Entry 8YKA (electron microscopy, 3.45 A resolution); this record covers chains F and 3 of the 9 polymer chains in the assembly.

# Chain F
Protein: Transitional endoplasmic reticulum ATPase
From: Homo sapiens
Notes: EC 3.6.4.6
UniProtKB: P55072 (TERA_HUMAN); numbering as in UniProt (aligned over 12-775)
Sequence (764 residues; numbered 12 to 775; the number before each row is that of its first residue):
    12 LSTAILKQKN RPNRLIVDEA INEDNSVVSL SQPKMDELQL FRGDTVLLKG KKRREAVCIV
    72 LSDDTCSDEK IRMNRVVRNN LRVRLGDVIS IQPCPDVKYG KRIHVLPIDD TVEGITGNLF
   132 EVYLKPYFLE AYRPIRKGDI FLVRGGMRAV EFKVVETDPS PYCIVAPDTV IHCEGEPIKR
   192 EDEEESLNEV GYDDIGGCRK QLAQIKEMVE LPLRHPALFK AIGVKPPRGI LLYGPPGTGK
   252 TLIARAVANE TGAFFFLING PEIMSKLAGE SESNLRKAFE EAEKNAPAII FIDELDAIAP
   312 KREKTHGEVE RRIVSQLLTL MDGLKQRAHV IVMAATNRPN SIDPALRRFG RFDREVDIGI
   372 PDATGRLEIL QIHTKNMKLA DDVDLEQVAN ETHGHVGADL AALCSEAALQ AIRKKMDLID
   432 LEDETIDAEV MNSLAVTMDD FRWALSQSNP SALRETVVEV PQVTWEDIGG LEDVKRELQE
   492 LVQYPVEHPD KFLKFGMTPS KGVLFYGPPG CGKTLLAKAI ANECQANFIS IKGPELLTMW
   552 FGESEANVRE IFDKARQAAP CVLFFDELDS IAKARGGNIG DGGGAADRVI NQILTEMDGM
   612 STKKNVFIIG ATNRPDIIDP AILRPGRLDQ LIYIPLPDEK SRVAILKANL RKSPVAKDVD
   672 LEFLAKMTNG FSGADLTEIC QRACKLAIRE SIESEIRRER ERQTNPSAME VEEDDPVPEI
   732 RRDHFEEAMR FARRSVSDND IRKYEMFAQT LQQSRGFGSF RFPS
Swiss-Prot annotation at these positions:
  - binding site (ATP): Pro-247 to Leu-253, Asn-348, His-384, Gly-521 to Leu-526
  - modified residue: Ser-13 (Phosphoserine), Ser-37 (Phosphoserine), Lys-315 (N6,N6,N6-trimethyllysine), Thr-436 (Phosphothreonine), Ser-462 (Phosphoserine), Lys-502 (N6-acetyllysine), Lys-505 (N6-acetyllysine), Lys-668 (N6-acetyllysine), Ser-702 (Phosphoserine), Lys-754 (N6-acetyllysine), Ser-770 (Phosphoserine), Ser-775 (Phosphoserine)
  - cross-link: Lys-18 (Glycyl lysine isopeptide (Lys-Gly) (interchain with G-Cter in SUMO2))
  - natural variant: Arg-95 (R95G: In IBMPFD1), Gly-97 (G97E: In CMT2Y), Ile-126 (I126F: In IBMPFD1; uncertain significance), Arg-155 (R155C: In IBMPFD1; R155H: In FTDALS6 and IBMPFD1; R155L: In IBMPFD1; R155P: In IBMPFD1; R155S: In IBMPFD1), Arg-159 (R159G: In FTDALS6; R159H: In IBMPFD1), Ala-160 (A160T: In IBMPFD1; uncertain significance), Glu-185 (E185K: In CMT2Y), Arg-191 (R191Q: In FTDALS6 and IBMPFD1), Leu-198 (L198W: In IBMPFD1), Ala-232 (A232E: In IBMPFD1), Ile-254 (I254F: In IBMPFD1; uncertain significance), Ile-369 (I369T: In IBMPFD1; uncertain significance), 2 further natural variant entries in UniProt
  - mutagenesis: Phe-52 to Asp-55 (Abolishes interaction with NPLOC4; when associated with A-110), Arg-53 (R53A: Minor effect on affinity for ATP and ADP), Arg-86 (R86A: Strongly increased affinity for ATP. Strongly reduced affinity for ADP), Tyr-110 (Y110A: Abolishes interaction with NPLOC4; when associated with 52-A--A-55), Arg-113 to His-115 (Severely reduced binding to DERL1), Phe-131 (F131R: Severely reduced binding to DERL1), Leu-140 (L140D: Severely reduced binding to DERL1), Asp-179 (D179R: No effect on binding to DERL1), His-183 (H183W: Severely reduced binding to DERL1), Lys-251 (K251Q: Impairs ERAD degradation of HMGCR and does not inhibit interaction with RHBDD1; when associated with Q-524), Glu-305 (E305Q: Defect in ubiquitin-dependent protein degradation by the proteasome; when associated with Q-578), Lys-312 (K312A: Does not affect methylation by VCPKMT), 8 further mutagenesis entries in UniProt

# Chain 3
Protein: Deubiquitinating protein VCPIP1
From: Homo sapiens
Notes: EC 3.4.19.12
UniProtKB: Q96JH7 (VCIP1_HUMAN); numbering as in UniProt (aligned over 105-673)
Sequence (569 residues; each row starts with the number of its first residue):
   105 GVTGAPKKNT ELVKVMGLSN YHCKLLSPIL ARYGMDKQTG RAKLLRDMNQ GELFDCALLG
   165 DRAFLIEPEH VNTVGYGKDR SGSLLYLHDT LEDIKRANKS QECLIPVHVD GDGHCLVHAV
   225 SRALVGRELF WHALRENLKQ HFQQHLARYQ ALFHDFIDAA EWEDIINECD PLFVPPEGVP
   285 LGLRNIHIFG LANVLHRPII LLDSLSGMRS SGDYSATFLP GLIPAEKCTG KDGHLNKPIC
   345 IAWSSSGRNH YIPLVGIKGA ALPKLPMNLL PKAWGVPQDL IKKYIKLEED GGCVIGGDRS
   405 LQDKYLLRLV AAMEEVFMDK HGIHPSLVAD VHQYFYRRTG VIGVQPEEVT AAAKKAVMDN
   465 RLHKCLLCGA LSELHVPPEW LAPGGKLYNL AKSTHGQLRT DKNYSFPLNN LVCSYDSVKD
   525 VLVPDYGMSN LTACNWCHGT SVRKVRGDGS IVYLDGDRTN SRSTGGKCGC GFKHFWDGKE
   585 YDNLPEAFPI TLEWGGRVVR ETVYWFQYES DSSLNSNVYD VAMKLVTKHF PGEFGSEILV
   645 QKVVHTILHQ TAKKNPDDYT PVNIDGAHA
Swiss-Prot annotation at these positions:
  - active site: Asp-216, Cys-219 (Nucleophile), His-354
  - modified residue: Lys-408 (N6-acetyllysine)
  - mutagenesis: Cys-219 (C219A: Loss of deubiquitinating activity and ability to deubiquitinate SPRTN)
Reported in the primary citation:
  - mutagenesis - Y623E/F638E: decreased binding to P97/VCP
  - mutagenesis - Y623E/F638E: decreased binding to SNARE substrate
  - post-translational modification sites: Lys-571, Lys-632, Lys-646, Lys-657, Lys-658 (citing earlier work)

# Interface between chain F and chain 3
Pairs across the interface (12; chain F residue first):
  Arg-625(F) / Phe-638(3)
  Pro-626(F) / Phe-638(3)
  Asp-627(F) / Phe-638(3)
  Asn-750(F) / Thr-631(3)
  Asn-750(F) / Pro-635(3)
  Asn-750(F) / Gly-636(3)  hydrogen bond (side chain-backbone)
  Arg-753(F) / Gly-636(3)
  Lys-754(F) / Gly-636(3)
  Lys-754(F) / Glu-637(3)
  Lys-754(F) / Phe-638(3)
  Tyr-755(F) / Phe-638(3)  hydrophobic
  Met-757(F) / Gly-636(3)
Interface residues without a listed pair, chain F (10 interface residues in all): Asn-624, Phe-758
Interface residues without a listed pair, chain 3 (7 interface residues in all): Gly-639, Ser-640
Interface features reported in the paper:
  - hot spots on chain 3 (mutagenesis) - N621E, Y623E, Y623E/F638E, F638E: abolished binding to Transitional endoplasmic reticulum ATPase (chain F)

# Overview
Chain F and chain 3 form an interface of 10 and 7 residues respectively; the contacts include 1 hydrogen bond.
The hydrogen-bonded pair is Asn-750(F)/Gly-636(3). From the paper: N621E, Y623E and Y623E/F638E of chain 3,
among others, abolish binding to Transitional endoplasmic reticulum ATPase (chain F); modification sites
Lys-571(3), Lys-632(3) and Lys-646(3) among others.
Here chain F is Transitional endoplasmic reticulum ATPase and chain 3 is Deubiquitinating protein VCPIP1, both
from Homo sapiens. Entry 8YKA (Cryo-EM structure of P97-VCPIP1 complex) was determined by electron microscopy.
